Entry 7B69 (X-ray diffraction, 1.47 A resolution); this record covers chains AAA and BBB of the 5 polymer chains in the assembly.

Chain AAA (and BBB):
Protein: Major capsid protein VP1
Organism: BK polyomavirus
Notes: chain BBB of this document is another copy of the same molecule, construct and numbering; everything in this record applies to it too
Reference sequence: P03088 (VP1_POVBK); residues 26-299 here correspond to UniProt positions 27-300 (UniProt number = residue number + 1)
Chain sequence (275 residues; numbered 25 to 299; the number before each row is that of its first residue):
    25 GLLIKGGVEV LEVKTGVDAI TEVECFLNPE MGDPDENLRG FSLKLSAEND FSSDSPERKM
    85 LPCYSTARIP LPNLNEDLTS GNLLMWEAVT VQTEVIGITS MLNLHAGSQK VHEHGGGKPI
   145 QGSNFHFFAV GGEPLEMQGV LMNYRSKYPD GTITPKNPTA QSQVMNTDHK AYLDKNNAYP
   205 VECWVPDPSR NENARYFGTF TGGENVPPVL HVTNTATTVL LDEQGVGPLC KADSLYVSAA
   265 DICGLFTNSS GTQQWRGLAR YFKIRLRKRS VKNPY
Unresolved in the structure: 25-26, 39-41, 102-106, 297-299 (chain BBB: 25, 99-105, 298-299)
Construct notes: expression tag (25); engineered mutation Ser104 (Cys105 in P03088)
Reported in the primary citation:
  - conformationally variable residues (side-chain flip): Phe50, Arg92, Tyr260

Chain AAA / chain BBB interface:
Residue-residue contacts - 120 pairs, chain AAA then chain BBB:
  Glu48(AAA) - Ser213(BBB)
  Phe50(AAA) - Met189(BBB)  hydrophobic
  Phe50(AAA) - Asp211(BBB)
  Phe50(AAA) - Ser213(BBB)
  Asn52(AAA) - Gln185(BBB)
  Asn52(AAA) - Val188(BBB)
  Asn52(AAA) - Met189(BBB)  hydrogen bond (side chain-backbone)
  Pro53(AAA) - Val188(BBB)  hydrophobic
  Glu60(AAA) - Ala184(BBB)
  Asn61(AAA) - Tyr168(BBB)  hydrogen bond
  Asn61(AAA) - Arg169(BBB)
  Asn61(AAA) - Gln187(BBB)  hydrogen bond (backbone-side chain)
  Leu62(AAA) - Gln187(BBB)
  Arg63(AAA) - Ala184(BBB)
  Arg63(AAA) - Gln185(BBB)  hydrogen bond
  Arg63(AAA) - Gln187(BBB)  hydrogen bond (backbone-side chain)
  Arg63(AAA) - Val188(BBB)
  Gly64(AAA) - Val188(BBB)
  Phe65(AAA) - Met166(BBB)
  Glu118(AAA) - Pro212(BBB)
  Glu118(AAA) - Tyr220(BBB)  hydrogen bond
  Ile120(AAA) - Val164(BBB)  hydrophobic
  Ile120(AAA) - Met189(BBB)  hydrophobic
  Ile120(AAA) - Pro212(BBB)  hydrophobic
  Gly121(AAA) - Val164(BBB)
  Gly121(AAA) - Val209(BBB)
  Ile122(AAA) - Val209(BBB)
  Ile122(AAA) - Phe224(BBB)  hydrophobic
  Thr123(AAA) - Tyr88(BBB)
  Thr123(AAA) - Phe149(BBB)
  Thr123(AAA) - Val205(BBB)  hydrogen bond (side chain-backbone)
  Thr123(AAA) - Glu206(BBB)
  Thr123(AAA) - Trp208(BBB)  hydrogen bond (side chain-backbone)
  Thr123(AAA) - Val209(BBB)
  Ser124(AAA) - Val164(BBB)
  Ser124(AAA) - Leu165(BBB)
  Ser124(AAA) - Met166(BBB)
  Ser124(AAA) - Glu206(BBB)
  Met125(AAA) - Phe224(BBB)  hydrophobic
  Leu126(AAA) - Val205(BBB)  hydrophobic
  Leu126(AAA) - Glu206(BBB)
  Leu126(AAA) - Phe224(BBB)  hydrophobic
  Leu126(AAA) - Ile266(BBB)  hydrophobic
  Leu126(AAA) - Trp279(BBB)
  Asn127(AAA) - Asp78(BBB)
  Asn127(AAA) - Met166(BBB)
  Asn127(AAA) - Ser170(BBB)
  Asn127(AAA) - Glu206(BBB)  hydrogen bond
  Leu128(AAA) - Ser70(BBB)
  Leu128(AAA) - Trp279(BBB)  hydrophobic
  His129(AAA) - Ser70(BBB)
  His129(AAA) - Ala71(BBB)
  His129(AAA) - Glu72(BBB)
  His129(AAA) - Asn73(BBB)  hydrogen bond (backbone-side chain)
  His129(AAA) - Asp78(BBB)  salt bridge
  His129(AAA) - Pro80(BBB)
  His129(AAA) - Met84(BBB)
  His129(AAA) - Leu85(BBB)
  His129(AAA) - Glu206(BBB)  salt bridge
  Ala130(AAA) - Asn73(BBB)
  Ala130(AAA) - Phe75(BBB)
  Ala130(AAA) - Asp78(BBB)
  Gly131(AAA) - Asn73(BBB)  hydrogen bond (backbone-backbone)
  Gly131(AAA) - Phe75(BBB)
  Ser132(AAA) - Glu72(BBB)
  Gln133(AAA) - Glu72(BBB)
  Lys134(AAA) - Ala71(BBB)
  Lys134(AAA) - Glu72(BBB)  hydrogen bond (backbone-side chain)
  Val135(AAA) - Glu228(BBB)
  Val135(AAA) - Gln277(BBB)
  His136(AAA) - Gly275(BBB)  hydrogen bond (side chain-backbone)
  His136(AAA) - Gln277(BBB)
  His138(AAA) - Ser274(BBB)  hydrogen bond (side chain-backbone)
  His138(AAA) - Gly275(BBB)
  His138(AAA) - Thr276(BBB)
  Gly139(AAA) - Ala71(BBB)
  Gly139(AAA) - Gly275(BBB)
  Gly139(AAA) - Gln277(BBB)
  Gly140(AAA) - Leu69(BBB)
  Gly140(AAA) - Ser70(BBB)
  Gly140(AAA) - Ala71(BBB)
  Gly140(AAA) - Gln277(BBB)  hydrogen bond (backbone-side chain)
  Gly141(AAA) - Ala71(BBB)
  Lys142(AAA) - Glu228(BBB)  salt bridge
  Pro143(AAA) - Ser147(BBB)
  Pro143(AAA) - Gly227(BBB)
  Pro143(AAA) - Glu228(BBB)
  Ile144(AAA) - Met166(BBB)  hydrophobic
  Gln145(AAA) - Gly227(BBB)
  Gln145(AAA) - Glu228(BBB)  hydrogen bond (side chain-backbone)
  Pro231(AAA) - Gly226(BBB)
  Pro231(AAA) - Val230(BBB)  hydrophobic
  Pro232(AAA) - Phe224(BBB)
  Pro232(AAA) - Thr225(BBB)
  Pro232(AAA) - Gly226(BBB)  hydrogen bond (backbone-backbone)
  Val233(AAA) - Phe224(BBB)
  Val233(AAA) - Thr225(BBB)
  Leu234(AAA) - Thr223(BBB)
  Leu234(AAA) - Phe224(BBB)  hydrogen bond (backbone-backbone)
  His235(AAA) - Gly222(BBB)
  His235(AAA) - Thr223(BBB)  hydrogen bond
  Val236(AAA) - Tyr220(BBB)
  Val236(AAA) - Phe221(BBB)
  Val236(AAA) - Gly222(BBB)  hydrogen bond (backbone-backbone)
  Thr237(AAA) - Tyr220(BBB)  hydrogen bond (side chain-backbone)
  Thr237(AAA) - Phe221(BBB)
  Asn238(AAA) - Asn215(BBB)  hydrogen bond (side chain-backbone)
  Asn238(AAA) - Ala218(BBB)  hydrogen bond (side chain-backbone)
  Asn238(AAA) - Arg219(BBB)
  Asn238(AAA) - Tyr220(BBB)  hydrogen bond (side chain-backbone)
  Thr239(AAA) - Phe221(BBB)
  Phe270(AAA) - Phe75(BBB)  hydrophobic
  Phe270(AAA) - Met166(BBB)  hydrophobic
  Ser273(AAA) - Glu72(BBB)
  Arg280(AAA) - Leu165(BBB)  hydrogen bond (side chain-backbone)
  Arg280(AAA) - Met166(BBB)
  Arg280(AAA) - Gln187(BBB)  hydrogen bond (side chain-backbone)
  Ala283(AAA) - Met189(BBB)  hydrophobic
  Tyr285(AAA) - Pro212(BBB)
  Tyr285(AAA) - Ser213(BBB)
Interface residues without a listed pair, chain AAA (53 interface residues in all): Glu137, Leu282, Lys287
Interface residues without a listed pair, chain BBB (57 interface residues in all): Gln162, Asn167, Tyr172, Lys194, Pro210, Leu269, Thr271

In short:
53 residues of chain AAA and 57 residues of chain BBB are in contact; the contacts include 26 hydrogen bonds
and 3 salt bridges. Polar pairs include His129(AAA)-Asp78(BBB), His129(AAA)-Glu206(BBB) and
Lys142(AAA)-Glu228(BBB). From the paper: conformational variability at Phe50(AAA), Arg92(AAA) and Tyr260(AAA).
Chain AAA and chain BBB are both Major capsid protein VP1 (BK polyomavirus); the structure, BK Polyomavirus
VP1 pentamer core(residues 26-299) mutant C104S, was determined by X-ray diffraction together with 7B6A and
7B6C from the same study.
